6ATT - chains H and L of the 3 polymer chains in the assembly; structure by X-ray diffraction, 3.77 A resolution.

Chain H:
Name: Antibody 39S Fab heavy chain
Source organism: Homo sapiens
Notes: antibody fragment or engineered binder
Sequence (224 residues; numbered 1 to 224; the number before each row is that of its first residue):
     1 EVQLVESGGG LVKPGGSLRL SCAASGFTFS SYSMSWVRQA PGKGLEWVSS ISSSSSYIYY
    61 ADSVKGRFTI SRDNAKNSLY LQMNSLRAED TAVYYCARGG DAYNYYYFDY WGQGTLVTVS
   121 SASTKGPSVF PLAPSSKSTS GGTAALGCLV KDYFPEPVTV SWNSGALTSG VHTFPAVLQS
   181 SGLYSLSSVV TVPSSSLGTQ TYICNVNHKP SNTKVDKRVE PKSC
Disulfides: C22-C96, C148-C204

Chain L:
Name: Antibody 39S Fab light chain
Source organism: Homo sapiens
Notes: antibody fragment or engineered binder
Sequence (220 residues; each row starts with the number of its first residue):
     1 DIVMTQTPLS LSVTPGQPAS ISCKSSQSVF FRSNNKNILA WYLQKPGQPP QLLIYWASSR
    61 ESGVPDRFSG SGSGTDFTLK ISRVEAEDVG VYYCQQYFGS PFTFGPGTKV DIKRTVAAPS
   121 VFIFPPSDEQ LKSGTASVVC LLNNFYPREA KVQWKVDNAL QSGNSQESVT EQDSKDSTYS
   181 LSSTLTLSKA DYEKHKVYAC EVTHQGLSSP VTKSFNRGEC
Disulfides: C23-C94, C140-C200

Interface between chain H and chain L:
Cross-chain cystine bridges: C224(H)-C220(L)
Pairs across the interface (72):
  Q39(H) with Q44(L), hydrogen bond; Y93(L)
  K43(H) with Y93(L)
  G44(H) with Y93(L); P106(L)
  L45(H) with Q44(L); Y93(L), hydrophobic; F104(L)
  W47(H) with P101(L), hydrophobic; F102(L)
  Y95(H) with Q44(L), hydrogen bond; P49(L), hydrophobic
  Y105(H) with N34(L), hydrogen bond; W56(L); Y97(L), hydrophobic
  Y106(H) with Q95(L), hydrogen bond (backbone-side chain); Y97(L); F102(L), hydrophobic
  Y107(H) with Y42(L), hydrogen bond (backbone-side chain); Y55(L), hydrophobic; W56(L); Q95(L); Y97(L)
  F108(H) with Y42(L); L52(L); Q95(L)
  D109(H) with L52(L); E61(L)
  W111(H) with Y42(L); P50(L); F104(L), hydrophobic
  G112(H) with P49(L)
  F130(H) with Q130(L)
  P131(H) with S127(L); E129(L)
  L132(H) with F124(L), hydrophobic; V139(L), hydrophobic
  A133(H) with F124(L)
  S135(H) with F122(L)
  K137(H) with E219(L); C220(L)
  S138(H) with F122(L)
  T143(H) with F122(L)
  A145(H) with F122(L), hydrophobic; F124(L), hydrophobic; L141(L), hydrophobic
  L149(H) with S137(L)
  K151(H) with S137(L)
  H172(H) with N143(L), hydrogen bond; N144(L), hydrogen bond; S180(L)
  F174(H) with L141(L), hydrophobic; S168(L); T170(L); S180(L); L181(L); S182(L)
  P175(H) with S168(L), hydrogen bond (backbone-side chain); V169(L)
  A176(H) with S168(L)
  V177(H) with Q166(L); E167(L); S168(L)
  L178(H) with Q166(L), hydrogen bond (backbone-side chain)
  Q179(H) with Q166(L)
  S187(H) with S182(L), hydrogen bond
  V189(H) with L141(L), hydrophobic
  T191(H) with N143(L), hydrogen bond
  K217(H) with E129(L), salt bridge
  K222(H) with D128(L), salt bridge
  S223(H) with C220(L)
  C224(H) with C220(L), disulfide
Also at the interface, not in a pair above, chain H (46 interface residues in all): V37, S50, Y59, P134, A144, L146, T173, S180
Also at the interface, not in a pair above, chain L (45 interface residues in all): I38, A40, Q48, S100, I123, P126, D173, T184

Overview:
46 residues of chain H face 45 of chain L across their interface, with 1 disulfide bond, 11 hydrogen bonds and
2 salt bridges. Polar contacts include K217(H)-E129(L), K222(H)-D128(L) and Q39(H)-Q44(L).
Chain H is Antibody 39S Fab heavy chain and chain L is Antibody 39S Fab light chain, both from Homo sapiens;
the structure, 39S Fab bound to HER2 ecd, was determined by X-ray diffraction.
